PDB entry 1RTR | X-ray diffraction, 2.50 A resolution | chains A and B

# Chain A (and B)
Protein: geranyltranstransferase
Organism: Staphylococcus aureus
Notes: chain B of this document is another copy of the same molecule, construct and numbering; everything in this record applies to it too
UniProtKB: Q8NWD6 (Q8NWD6_STAAW); numbering as in UniProt (aligned over 1-293)
Chain sequence (301 residues; numbered 1 to 301; the number before each row is that of its first residue):
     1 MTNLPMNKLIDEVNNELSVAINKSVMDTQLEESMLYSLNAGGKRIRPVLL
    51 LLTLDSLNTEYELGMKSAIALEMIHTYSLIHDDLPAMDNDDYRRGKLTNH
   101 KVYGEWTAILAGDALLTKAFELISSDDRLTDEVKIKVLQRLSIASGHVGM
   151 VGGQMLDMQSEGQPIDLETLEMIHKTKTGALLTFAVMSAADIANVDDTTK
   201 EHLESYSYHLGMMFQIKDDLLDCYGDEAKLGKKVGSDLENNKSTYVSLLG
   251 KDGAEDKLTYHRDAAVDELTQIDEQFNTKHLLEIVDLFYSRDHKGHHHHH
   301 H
Disordered / not traced: 1, 230-242, 292-301 (chain B: 1, 224-242, 292-301)
Differences from the reference sequence: conflict Thr198 (Ala in Q8NWD6); expression tag (294-301)

# Interface between chain A and chain B
Contacting residue pairs - 89 pairs, chain A then chain B:
  Met26(A) - His147(B)
  Met26(A) - Val148(B)  hydrophobic
  Met26(A) - Gly152(B)
  Met26(A) - Thr176(B)
  Asp27(A) - Gln159(B)
  Thr28(A) - Met155(B)
  Thr28(A) - Leu156(B)
  Thr28(A) - Gln159(B)
  Leu30(A) - His147(B)
  Leu30(A) - Val151(B)  hydrophobic
  Leu30(A) - Gly152(B)
  Leu30(A) - Met155(B)  hydrophobic
  Glu31(A) - His147(B)  salt bridge
  Tyr77(A) - Asp113(B)
  His81(A) - Ile109(B)
  His81(A) - Asp113(B)  salt bridge
  Ala86(A) - Glu105(B)
  Ala86(A) - Trp106(B)
  Met87(A) - Trp106(B)  hydrophobic
  Met87(A) - Leu110(B)  hydrophobic
  Glu105(A) - Ala86(B)
  Trp106(A) - Ala86(B)
  Trp106(A) - Met87(B)  hydrophobic
  Trp106(A) - Met155(B)  hydrophobic
  Trp106(A) - Met158(B)  hydrophobic
  Trp106(A) - Gln159(B)
  Thr107(A) - Met155(B)
  Ile109(A) - His81(B)
  Leu110(A) - Met87(B)  hydrophobic
  Leu110(A) - Val151(B)
  Leu110(A) - Met155(B)  hydrophobic
  Asp113(A) - Tyr77(B)
  Asp113(A) - His81(B)  salt bridge
  Asp113(A) - Asp113(B)
  Asp113(A) - Leu116(B)
  Ala114(A) - Val151(B)  hydrophobic
  Leu116(A) - Asp113(B)
  Leu116(A) - Leu116(B)  hydrophobic
  Leu116(A) - Thr117(B)
  Thr117(A) - Leu116(B)
  Thr117(A) - Ser142(B)
  Thr117(A) - Ser145(B)
  Thr117(A) - Gly146(B)
  Phe120(A) - Phe120(B)  hydrophobic
  Glu121(A) - Ser142(B)
  Glu121(A) - Ile143(B)
  Ser124(A) - Ile135(B)
  Ser124(A) - Gln139(B)
  Ser125(A) - Gln139(B)
  Asp131(A) - Glu132(B)
  Glu132(A) - Asp131(B)
  Lys134(A) - Ile135(B)
  Ile135(A) - Ser124(B)
  Ile135(A) - Asp131(B)
  Ile135(A) - Lys134(B)
  Ile135(A) - Ile135(B)  hydrophobic
  Ile135(A) - Leu138(B)  hydrophobic
  Leu138(A) - Ser124(B)
  Leu138(A) - Ile135(B)  hydrophobic
  Leu138(A) - Leu138(B)  hydrophobic
  Gln139(A) - Ser124(B)
  Ser142(A) - Thr117(B)
  Ser142(A) - Glu121(B)
  Ile143(A) - Glu121(B)
  Ser145(A) - Thr117(B)
  Gly146(A) - Thr117(B)
  His147(A) - Leu30(B)
  His147(A) - Glu31(B)  salt bridge
  His147(A) - Met34(B)
  Val151(A) - Leu30(B)  hydrophobic
  Val151(A) - Leu110(B)
  Val151(A) - Ala114(B)  hydrophobic
  Gly152(A) - Met26(B)
  Gly152(A) - Leu30(B)
  Gly153(A) - Met26(B)
  Gln154(A) - Leu110(B)
  Met155(A) - Thr28(B)
  Met155(A) - Gln29(B)
  Met155(A) - Leu30(B)  hydrophobic
  Met155(A) - Trp106(B)  hydrophobic
  Met155(A) - Thr107(B)
  Met155(A) - Leu110(B)  hydrophobic
  Leu156(A) - Met26(B)  hydrophobic
  Met158(A) - Trp106(B)  hydrophobic
  Gln159(A) - Asp27(B)
  Gln159(A) - Thr28(B)
  Gln159(A) - Trp106(B)
  Met172(A) - Val25(B)  hydrophobic
  Thr176(A) - Met26(B)
Other interface residues (no listed pair), chain A (49 interface residues in all): Ile21, Asn22, Gln29, Met34, Lys118, Val148
Other interface residues (no listed pair), chain B (51 interface residues in all): Ile21, Asn22, Ser24, Leu84, Ser125, Gly153, Gln154, Met172

# Overview
49 residues of chain A and 51 residues of chain B are in contact, with 4 salt bridges. Among the polar pairs
are Glu31(A)-His147(B) and His81(A)-Asp113(B).
Both chains are geranyltranstransferase (Staphylococcus aureus). Entry 1RTR (Crystal Structure of S. Aureus
Farnesyl Pyrophosphate Synthase) was determined by X-ray diffraction (same publication as 1RQJ).
